4OE4 - chains A and B; structure by X-ray diffraction, 2.17 A resolution.

Chain A (and B):
Name: Delta-1-pyrroline-5-carboxylate dehydrogenase, mitochondrial
Source organism: Saccharomyces cerevisiae
Notes: EC 1.2.1.88; chain B of this document is another copy of the same molecule, construct and numbering; everything in this record applies to it too
UniProt: P07275 (PUT2_YEAST); residue numbers follow UniProt; this construct covers 23-575
Amino-acid sequence (580 residues; numbered 2 to 581; the number before each row is that of its first residue):
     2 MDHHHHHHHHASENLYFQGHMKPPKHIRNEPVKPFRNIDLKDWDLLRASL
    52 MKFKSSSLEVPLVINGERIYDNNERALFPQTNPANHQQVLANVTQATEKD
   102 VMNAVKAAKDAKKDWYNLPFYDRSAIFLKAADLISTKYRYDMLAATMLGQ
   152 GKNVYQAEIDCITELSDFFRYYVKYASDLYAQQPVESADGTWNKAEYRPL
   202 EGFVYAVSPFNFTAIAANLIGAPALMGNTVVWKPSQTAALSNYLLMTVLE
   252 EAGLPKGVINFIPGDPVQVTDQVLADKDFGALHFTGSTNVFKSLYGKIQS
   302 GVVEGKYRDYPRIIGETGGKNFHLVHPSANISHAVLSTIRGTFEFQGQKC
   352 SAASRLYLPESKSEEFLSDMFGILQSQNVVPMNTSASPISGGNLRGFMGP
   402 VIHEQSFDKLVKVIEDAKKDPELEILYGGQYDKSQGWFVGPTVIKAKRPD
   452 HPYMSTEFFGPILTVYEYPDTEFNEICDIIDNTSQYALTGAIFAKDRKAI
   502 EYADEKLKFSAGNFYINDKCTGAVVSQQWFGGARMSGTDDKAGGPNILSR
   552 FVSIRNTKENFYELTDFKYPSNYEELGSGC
Not modelled in the structure: 2-42, 379-397, 485-486, 524-546, 566-581 (chain B: 2-42, 379-395, 485-486, 524-546, 566-581)
Sequence notes: expression tag (2-22, 576-581)
Residues lining bound ligands: NAD (nicotinamide-adenine-dinucleotide): V208, S209, P210, F211, K234, P235, S236, P267, V268, T271, F285, T286, G287, S288, V291, L295, T318, G319, C351, E458, F460
Swiss-Prot annotation at these positions:
  - active site: E317 (Proton acceptor), C351 (Nucleophile)
  - binding site (NAD(+)): G297 to G302
  - site: N212 (Transition state stabilizer)
Reported in the primary citation:
  - binding site for NAD: K234, S288, E458
  - conformationally variable residues (side-chain flip): E458, F460
  - catalytic residues: C351 (citing earlier work)

Interface between chain A and chain B:
Contacting residue pairs (83; chain A residue first):
  Y117(A) with F510(B)
  K195(A) with D505(B), salt bridge
  R199(A) with K509(B), hydrogen bond (side chain-backbone); F510(B); A512(B), hydrogen bond (side chain-backbone); G513(B)
  P200(A) with F510(B)
  E202(A) with F510(B)
  F292(A) with Y311(B)
  K293(A) with Y311(B)
  Y296(A) with Q300(B), hydrogen bond; V303(B), hydrophobic
  G297(A) with V304(B)
  Q300(A) with Y296(B), hydrogen bond; Q300(B), hydrogen bond
  V303(A) with Y296(B), hydrophobic
  V304(A) with G297(B)
  Y311(A) with F292(B); Y296(B), hydrophobic
  N331(A) with E564(B), hydrogen bond
  H334(A) with N561(B); Y563(B); E564(B); L565(B), hydrogen bond (side chain-backbone)
  L337(A) with L565(B)
  S338(A) with L565(B)
  R498(A) with E560(B), salt bridge
  D505(A) with K195(B), salt bridge; R556(B), salt bridge; T558(B), hydrogen bond
  L508(A) with R556(B)
  K509(A) with R199(B), hydrogen bond (backbone-side chain); R556(B)
  F510(A) with Y117(B); R199(B); P200(B); E202(B)
  A512(A) with R199(B), hydrogen bond (backbone-side chain); R556(B)
  G513(A) with R199(B); R556(B); N557(B), hydrogen bond (backbone-backbone)
  N514(A) with N557(B)
  F515(A) with R556(B); N557(B), hydrogen bond (backbone-backbone); T558(B); K559(B), hydrogen bond (backbone-backbone)
  Y516(A) with K559(B)
  I517(A) with T558(B); K559(B), hydrogen bond (backbone-backbone); E560(B); N561(B), hydrogen bond (backbone-backbone)
  N518(A) with N561(B), hydrogen bond (backbone-side chain)
  D519(A) with K559(B); N561(B)
  R551(A) with R551(B)
  R556(A) with D505(B), salt bridge; L508(B); K509(B); A512(B); G513(B); F515(B)
  N557(A) with G513(B), hydrogen bond (backbone-backbone); N514(B); F515(B), hydrogen bond (backbone-backbone)
  T558(A) with D505(B), hydrogen bond; F515(B); I517(B)
  K559(A) with F515(B), hydrogen bond (backbone-backbone); Y516(B); I517(B), hydrogen bond (backbone-backbone)
  E560(A) with R498(B), salt bridge; I517(B)
  N561(A) with H334(B); I517(B), hydrogen bond (backbone-backbone); N518(B); D519(B)
  Y563(A) with H334(B)
  E564(A) with N331(B); H334(B)
  L565(A) with H334(B), hydrogen bond (backbone-side chain); L337(B), hydrophobic; S338(B)
Interface residues without a listed pair, chain A (45 interface residues in all): L201, S333, R341, S511, I555
Interface residues without a listed pair, chain B (44 interface residues in all): E197, L201, K293, S333, I555

In short:
45 residues of chain A and 44 residues of chain B are in contact; the contacts include 23 hydrogen bonds and 6
salt bridges. Polar contacts include K195(A)-D505(B), R498(A)-E560(B) and D505(A)-R556(B). Bound to chain A:
NAD. From the paper: the catalytic residue C351(A); a binding site for NAD at K234(A), S288(A) and E458(A).
Chain A and chain B are both Delta-1-pyrroline-5-carboxylate dehydrogenase, mitochondrial (Saccharomyces
cerevisiae); the structure, Crystal Structure of Yeast ALDH4A1 Complexed with NAD+, was determined by X-ray
diffraction together with 4OE5 and 4OE6 from the same study.
